PDB entry 5D5X | X-ray diffraction, 2.40 A resolution | chains D and B of the 4 polymer chains in the assembly

Chain D:
Molecule: SSRE DNA strand 2
Sequence (13 nucleotides; row label = number of the first residue in the row):
     1 ATTTGGCTGG GCC

Chain B:
Name: Putative transcription factor
Source organism: Chaetomium thermophilum
Reference sequence: G0SB31 (G0SB31_CHATD); residue numbers follow UniProt; this construct covers 40-143
Chain sequence (104 residues; each row starts with the number of its first residue):
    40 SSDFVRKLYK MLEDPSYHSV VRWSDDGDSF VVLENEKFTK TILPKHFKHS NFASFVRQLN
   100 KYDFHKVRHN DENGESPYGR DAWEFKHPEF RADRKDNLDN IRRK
Not modelled in the structure: 40, 112-115
Swiss-Prot annotation at these positions:
  - mutagenesis: Lys100 (K100M: Abolishes the binding to SSRE (SLN1 star response element) motifs in DNA, but preserves binding to HSE (heat-shock element) motifs)

How chain D and chain B interact:
Contacting residue pairs - 9 pairs, chain D then chain B:
  DC7(D) with Lys105(B), salt bridge to the phosphate
  DT8(D) with Asn99(B), hydrogen bond to the phosphate; His104(B), salt bridge to the phosphate; Lys105(B), hydrogen bond to the phosphate
  DG9(D) with Arg96(B), hydrogen bond to the base; Asn99(B), phosphate contact; Lys143(B), salt bridge to the phosphate
  DG10(D) with Arg96(B), hydrogen bond to the base
  DG11(D) with Lys100(B), hydrogen bond to the base
Interface residues without a listed pair, chain B (8 interface residues in all): Val95, Trp122

Summary:
5 residues of chain D face 8 of chain B across their interface; the contacts include 5 hydrogen bonds and 3
salt bridges. Among the polar pairs are DG9(D)-Arg96(B), DG10(D)-Arg96(B) and DG11(D)-Lys100(B). Curated
annotation (UniProt) lists one mutagenesis site on chain B.
Here chain D is SSRE DNA strand 2 and chain B is Putative transcription factor (Chaetomium thermophilum).
Entry 5D5X (Crystal structure of Chaetomium thermophilum Skn7 with SSRE DNA) was determined by X-ray
diffraction (same publication as 5D5U, 5D5V and 5D5W).
